PDB entry 4CR3 | electron microscopy, 9.30 A resolution (very low resolution: no residue pairs are listed; an interface is given only as per-side residue counts) | chains H and M of the 33 polymer chains in the assembly

Chain H:
Name: 26S protease regulatory subunit 7 homolog
Organism: Saccharomyces cerevisiae
Reference sequence: P33299 (PRS7_YEAST); residues 1-467 here = UniProt positions 1-467
Chain sequence (467 residues; each row starts with the number of its first residue):
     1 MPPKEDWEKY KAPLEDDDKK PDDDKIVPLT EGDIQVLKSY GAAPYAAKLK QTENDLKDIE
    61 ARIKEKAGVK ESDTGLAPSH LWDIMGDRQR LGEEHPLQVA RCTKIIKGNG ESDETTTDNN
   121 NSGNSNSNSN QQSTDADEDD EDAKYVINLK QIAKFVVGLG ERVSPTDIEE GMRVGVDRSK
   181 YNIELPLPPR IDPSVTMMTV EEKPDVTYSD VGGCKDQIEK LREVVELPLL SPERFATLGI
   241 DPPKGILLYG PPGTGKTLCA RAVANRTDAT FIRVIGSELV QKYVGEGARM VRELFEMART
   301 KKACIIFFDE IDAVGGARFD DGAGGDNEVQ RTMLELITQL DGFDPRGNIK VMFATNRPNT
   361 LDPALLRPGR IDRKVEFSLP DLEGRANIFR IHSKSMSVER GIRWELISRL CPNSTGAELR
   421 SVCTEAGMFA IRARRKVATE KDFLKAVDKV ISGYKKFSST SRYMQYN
Unresolved in the structure: 1-48, 78-94, 109-140, 457-467

Chain M:
Name: 26S protease regulatory subunit 6A
Organism: Saccharomyces cerevisiae
Reference sequence: P33297 (PRS6A_YEAST); residues 1-434 here = UniProt positions 1-434
Chain sequence (434 residues; numbered 1 to 434; the number before each row is that of its first residue):
     1 MATLEELDAQ TLPGDDELDQ EILNLSTQEL QTRAKLLDNE IRIFRSELQR LSHENNVMLE
    61 KIKDNKEKIK NNRQLPYLVA NVVEVMDMNE IEDKENSEST TQGGNVNLDN TAVGKAAVVK
   121 TSSRQTVFLP MVGLVDPDKL KPNDLVGVNK DSYLILDTLP SEFDSRVKAM EVDEKPTETY
   181 SDVGGLDKQI EELVEAIVLP MKRADKFKDM GIRAPKGALM YGPPGTGKTL LARACAAQTN
   241 ATFLKLAAPQ LVQMYIGEGA KLVRDAFALA KEKAPTIIFI DELDAIGTKR FDSEKSGDRE
   301 VQRTMLELLN QLDGFSSDDR VKVLAATNRV DVLDPALLRS GRLDRKIEFP LPSEDSRAQI
   361 LQIHSRKMTT DDDINWQELA RSTDEFNGAQ LKAVTVEAGM IALRNGQSSV KHEDFVEGIS
   421 EVQARKSKSV SFYA
Unresolved in the structure: 1-40, 86-112

Chain H / chain M interface:
At this resolution (9 A) residue pairs are not listed: 51 residues of chain H and 60 of chain M lie at the interface.

Summary:
The interface between chain H and chain M involves 51 residues on one side and 60 on the other.
Chain H is 26S protease regulatory subunit 7 homolog and chain M is 26S protease regulatory subunit 6A, both
from Saccharomyces cerevisiae; the structure, Deep classification of a large cryo-EM dataset defines the
conformational landscape of the 26S proteasome, was determined by electron microscopy together with 4CR2 and
4CR4 from the same study.
